PDB entry 7NL9 | electron microscopy, 2.86 A resolution | chains a and b of the 15 polymer chains in the assembly

== Chain a ==
Protein: ATP synthase subunit a
Source organism: Mycolicibacterium smegmatis (strain ATCC 700084 / mc(2)155)
UniProtKB: A0R206 (A0R206_MYCS2); residues 1-252 here = UniProt positions 1-252
Amino-acid sequence (252 residues; row label = number of the first residue in the row):
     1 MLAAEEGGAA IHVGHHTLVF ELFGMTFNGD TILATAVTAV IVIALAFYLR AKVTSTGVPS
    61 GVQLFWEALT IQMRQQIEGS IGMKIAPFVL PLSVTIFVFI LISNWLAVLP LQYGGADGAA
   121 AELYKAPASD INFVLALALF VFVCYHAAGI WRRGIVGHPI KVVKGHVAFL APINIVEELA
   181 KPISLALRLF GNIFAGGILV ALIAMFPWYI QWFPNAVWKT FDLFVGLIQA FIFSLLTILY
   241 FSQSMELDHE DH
Disordered / not traced: 1-9, 248-252

== Chain b ==
Protein: ATP synthase subunit b
Source organism: Mycolicibacterium smegmatis (strain ATCC 700084 / mc(2)155)
Notes: engineered mutation(s): C-ter 10His tag
UniProtKB: A0R204 (ATPF_MYCS2); residues 1-170 here = UniProt positions 1-170
Amino-acid sequence (180 residues; row label = number of the first residue in the row):
     1 MGEFSATILA ASQAAEEGGG GSNFLIPNGT FFAVLIIFLI VLGVISKWVV PPISKVLAER
    61 EAMLAKTAAD NRKSAEQVAA AQADYEKEMA EARAQASALR DEARAAGRSV VDEKRAQASG
   121 EVAQTLTQAD QQLSAQGDQV RSGLESSVDG LSAKLASRIL GVDVNSGGTQ HHHHHHHHHH
Disordered / not traced: 1-21, 85-180
Differences from the reference sequence: expression tag (171-180)
From the paper describing this entry:
  - conformationally variable residues (domain motion): Glu-59 to Lys-66

== How chain a and chain b interact ==
Pairs across the interface (64):
  Val-13(a) / Phe-24(b)  hydrophobic
  Thr-26(a) / Asn-28(b)  hydrogen bond (backbone-side chain)
  Thr-26(a) / Gly-29(b)  hydrogen bond (backbone-backbone)
  Thr-26(a) / Thr-30(b)
  Phe-27(a) / Asn-28(b)
  Phe-27(a) / Gly-29(b)
  Phe-27(a) / Thr-30(b)
  Asn-28(a) / Asn-28(b)  hydrogen bond
  Asn-28(a) / Thr-30(b)  hydrogen bond (backbone-side chain)
  Thr-31(a) / Thr-30(b)
  Ile-32(a) / Thr-30(b)
  Ile-32(a) / Ala-33(b)  hydrophobic
  Thr-35(a) / Val-34(b)
  Thr-35(a) / Ile-37(b)
  Ala-39(a) / Ile-37(b)  hydrophobic
  Ala-39(a) / Val-41(b)  hydrophobic
  Val-42(a) / Val-41(b)  hydrophobic
  Val-42(a) / Ile-45(b)  hydrophobic
  Ala-46(a) / Val-44(b)  hydrophobic
  Ala-46(a) / Val-49(b)  hydrophobic
  Phe-47(a) / Trp-48(b)  hydrophobic
  Leu-49(a) / Ile-53(b)  hydrophobic
  Arg-50(a) / Trp-48(b)
  Ser-55(a) / Glu-59(b)  hydrogen bond
  Gln-63(a) / Val-56(b)
  Gln-63(a) / Arg-60(b)
  Trp-66(a) / Ile-45(b)  hydrophobic
  Trp-66(a) / Val-49(b)  hydrophobic
  Trp-66(a) / Ile-53(b)  hydrophobic
  Glu-67(a) / Ile-53(b)
  Glu-67(a) / Arg-60(b)  salt bridge
  Thr-70(a) / Ile-53(b)
  Ile-71(a) / Leu-57(b)  hydrophobic
  Leu-90(a) / Val-50(b)  hydrophobic
  Pro-91(a) / Ser-46(b)
  Pro-91(a) / Val-50(b)  hydrophobic
  Leu-92(a) / Phe-38(b)  hydrophobic
  Val-94(a) / Ile-45(b)  hydrophobic
  Val-94(a) / Val-50(b)  hydrophobic
  Thr-95(a) / Val-41(b)
  Thr-95(a) / Leu-42(b)
  Thr-95(a) / Ile-45(b)
  Ile-96(a) / Phe-38(b)  hydrophobic
  Phe-99(a) / Phe-38(b)  hydrophobic
  Phe-99(a) / Val-41(b)  hydrophobic
  Ile-131(a) / Phe-24(b)
  Ile-131(a) / Leu-25(b)  hydrophobic
  Ile-131(a) / Ile-26(b)
  Asn-132(a) / Pro-27(b)
  Asn-132(a) / Asn-28(b)  hydrogen bond (side chain-backbone)
  Asn-132(a) / Thr-30(b)
  Asn-132(a) / Phe-31(b)
  Phe-133(a) / Val-34(b)  hydrophobic
  Leu-135(a) / Pro-27(b)  hydrophobic
  Leu-135(a) / Phe-31(b)
  Ala-136(a) / Phe-31(b)  hydrophobic
  Ala-136(a) / Val-34(b)  hydrophobic
  Leu-139(a) / Phe-31(b)  hydrophobic
  Phe-140(a) / Leu-35(b)  hydrophobic
  Phe-140(a) / Phe-38(b)  hydrophobic
  Phe-140(a) / Leu-39(b)  hydrophobic
  Phe-140(a) / Leu-42(b)  hydrophobic
  Phe-190(a) / Phe-24(b)  hydrophobic
  Phe-194(a) / Phe-24(b)  hydrophobic
Other interface residues (no listed pair), chain a (41 interface residues in all): Met-25, Ile-43, Val-53, Pro-59, Leu-137, Leu-187
Other interface residues (no listed pair), chain b (30 interface residues in all): Phe-32, Pro-52, Ser-54

== In short ==
41 residues of chain a and 30 residues of chain b are in contact, with 6 hydrogen bonds and 1 salt bridge.
Among the polar pairs are Glu-67(a)/Arg-60(b), Thr-26(a)/Asn-28(b) and Asn-28(a)/Asn-28(b). From the paper:
conformational variability at Glu-59(b).
Chain a is ATP synthase subunit a and chain b is ATP synthase subunit b, both from Mycolicibacterium smegmatis
(strain ATCC 700084 / mc(2)155); the structure, Mycobacterium smegmatis ATP synthase Fo state 3, was
determined by electron microscopy (same publication as 7NJK, 7NJL, 7NJM, 7NJN, 7NJO, 7NJP and 20 further
entries).
